7ER1 - chains A and D; structure by X-ray diffraction, 2.20 A resolution.

== Chain A (and D) ==
Molecule: capsid P domain
Organism: Norovirus GI.3
Notes: chain D of this document is another copy of the same molecule, construct and numbering; everything in this record applies to it too
Sequence (327 residues; row label = number of the first residue in the row):
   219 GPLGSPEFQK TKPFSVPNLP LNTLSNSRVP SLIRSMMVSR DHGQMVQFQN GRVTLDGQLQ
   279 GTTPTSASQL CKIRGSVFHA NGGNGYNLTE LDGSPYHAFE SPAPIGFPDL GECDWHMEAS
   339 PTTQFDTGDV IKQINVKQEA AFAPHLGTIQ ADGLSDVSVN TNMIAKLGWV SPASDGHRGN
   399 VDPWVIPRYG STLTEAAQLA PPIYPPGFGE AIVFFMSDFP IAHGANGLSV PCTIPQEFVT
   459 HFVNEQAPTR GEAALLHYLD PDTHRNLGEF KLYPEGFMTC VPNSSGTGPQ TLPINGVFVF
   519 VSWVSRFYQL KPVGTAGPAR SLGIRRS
Not modelled in the structure: 219-230, 534-545 (chain D: 219-230, 411-413, 534-545)
From the paper describing this entry:
  - binding site for alpha-D-galactopyranose: D332, H334, S389, P390

== Interface between chain A and chain D ==
Residue-residue contacts (70; chain A residue first):
  P235(A) - N462(D)
  N236(A) - N462(D)  hydrogen bond (backbone-side chain)
  L237(A) - T458(D)
  L237(A) - V461(D)  hydrophobic
  L237(A) - N462(D)
  T241(A) - T283(D)
  T241(A) - S284(D)
  S243(A) - S284(D)
  S243(A) - S286(D)  hydrogen bond
  P248(A) - S286(D)
  P248(A) - K290(D)  hydrogen bond (backbone-side chain)
  S249(A) - S286(D)
  L250(A) - Q287(D)
  L250(A) - L309(D)  hydrophobic
  T283(A) - T241(D)
  S284(A) - T241(D)
  S284(A) - S243(D)
  S284(A) - E455(D)  hydrogen bond
  A285(A) - S286(D)
  S286(A) - S243(D)  hydrogen bond
  S286(A) - P248(D)
  S286(A) - S249(D)
  S286(A) - A285(D)
  K290(A) - P248(D)  hydrogen bond (side chain-backbone)
  L309(A) - L250(D)  hydrophobic
  E336(A) - G386(D)
  E336(A) - W387(D)
  S338(A) - P438(D)
  P339(A) - L446(D)
  T340(A) - L446(D)
  T341(A) - L446(D)
  Q342(A) - G445(D)
  Q342(A) - L446(D)
  F343(A) - P438(D)
  F343(A) - I439(D)
  F343(A) - A440(D)
  F343(A) - H441(D)  hydrogen bond (backbone-backbone)
  F343(A) - L446(D)  hydrophobic
  D344(A) - A440(D)
  D344(A) - H441(D)  salt bridge
  G346(A) - W387(D)
  I349(A) - W387(D)  hydrophobic
  K384(A) - P438(D)
  G386(A) - E336(D)
  W387(A) - E336(D)
  W387(A) - G346(D)
  W387(A) - I349(D)  hydrophobic
  P438(A) - S338(D)
  P438(A) - F343(D)
  P438(A) - K384(D)
  I439(A) - F343(D)
  A440(A) - F343(D)
  A440(A) - D344(D)
  H441(A) - F343(D)  hydrogen bond (backbone-backbone)
  H441(A) - D344(D)
  G442(A) - Q342(D)
  G445(A) - Q342(D)
  L446(A) - T340(D)
  L446(A) - T341(D)
  L446(A) - Q342(D)
  L446(A) - F343(D)  hydrophobic
  E455(A) - S284(D)  hydrogen bond
  E455(A) - T458(D)
  T458(A) - L237(D)
  H459(A) - N462(D)
  V461(A) - L237(D)  hydrophobic
  N462(A) - P235(D)
  N462(A) - N236(D)  hydrogen bond (side chain-backbone)
  N462(A) - L237(D)
  N462(A) - H459(D)
Other interface residues (no listed pair), chain A (46 interface residues in all): N240, L242, Q287, D310, T345, Q351, D436
Other interface residues (no listed pair), chain D (47 interface residues in all): N240, L242, R252, D310, P339, T345, Q351, D436, F437

== Overview ==
46 residues of chain A face 47 of chain D across their interface, with 10 hydrogen bonds and 1 salt bridge.
Polar contacts include D344(A)-H441(D), N236(A)-N462(D) and S243(A)-S286(D). From the paper: a binding site
for alpha-D-galactopyranose at D332(A), H334(A) and S389(A) among others.
Chain A and chain D are both capsid P domain (Norovirus GI.3); the structure, Crystal structure of capsid P
domain of norovirus GI.3 VA115 complexed with Gala1-3Galb1-4Glc, was determined by X-ray diffraction together
with 7ER0, 7EQS, 7EQT and 7EQW from the same study.
